PDB entry 7QHE | X-ray diffraction, 2.47 A resolution | chain A

== Chain A ==
Protein: Cholinesterase
Organism: Homo sapiens
Notes: EC 3.1.1.8
Reference sequence: P06276 (CHLE_HUMAN); residues 1-529 here correspond to UniProt positions 29-557 (UniProt number = residue number + 28)
Chain sequence (529 residues; row label = number of the first residue in the row):
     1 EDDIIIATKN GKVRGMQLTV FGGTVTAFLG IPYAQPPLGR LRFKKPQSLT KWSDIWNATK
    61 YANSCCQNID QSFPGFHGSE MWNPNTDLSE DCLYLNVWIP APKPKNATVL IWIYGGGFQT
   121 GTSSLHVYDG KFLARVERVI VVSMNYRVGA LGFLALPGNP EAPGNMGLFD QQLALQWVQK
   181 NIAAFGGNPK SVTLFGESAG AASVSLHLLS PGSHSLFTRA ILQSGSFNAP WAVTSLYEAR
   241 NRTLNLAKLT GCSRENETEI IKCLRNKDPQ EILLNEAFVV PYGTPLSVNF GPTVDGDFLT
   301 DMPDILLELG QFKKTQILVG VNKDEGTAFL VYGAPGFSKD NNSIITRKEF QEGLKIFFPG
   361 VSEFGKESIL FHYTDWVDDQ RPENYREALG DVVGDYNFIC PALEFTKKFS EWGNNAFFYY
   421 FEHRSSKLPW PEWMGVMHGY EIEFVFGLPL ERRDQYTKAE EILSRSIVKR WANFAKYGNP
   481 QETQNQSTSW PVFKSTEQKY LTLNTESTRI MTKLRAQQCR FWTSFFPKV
Disordered / not traced: 1-2
Construct notes: engineered mutation Gln17 (Asn45 in P06276), Gln455 (Asn483 in P06276), Gln481 (Asn509 in P06276), Gln486 (Asn514 in P06276)
UniProt features mapped onto this chain:
  - active site: Ser198 (Acyl-ester intermediate), Glu325 (Charge relay system), His438 (Charge relay system)
  - binding site (tacrine): Trp82, His438
  - binding site (substrate): Gly116, Gly117
  - modified residue: Ser198 (Phosphoserine)
  - glycosylation (N-linked (GlcNAc...) asparagine): Asn57 (complex), Asn106 (complex), Asn241 (complex), Asn256 (complex), Asn341 (complex), Asn485
Disulfides: Cys65-Cys92, Cys252-Cys263, Cys400-Cys519
Covalently attached groups: N-acetylglucosamine (NAG) linked to Asn57, Asn106, Asn256, Asn485; glycan linked to Asn241, Asn341
Residues lining bound ligands: C4I ((3S)-1-[[4-(naphthalen-1-ylcarbamoyl)phenyl]methyl]-N-[3-(1,2,3,4-tetrahydroacridin-9-ylamino)propyl]piperidine-3-carboxamide): Asn68, Ile69, Asp70, Ser72, Gly78, Trp82, Gly115, Gly116, Gly117, Gln119, Thr120, Glu197, Ser198, Trp231, Thr284, Pro285, Leu286, Ser287, Val288, Ala328, Phe329, Tyr332, Asn397, Phe398, Trp430, Met437, His438, Gly439, Tyr440

== Summary ==
Bound to chain A: compound C4I. Covalently linked N-acetylglucosamine: at Asn57, Asn106, Asn256 and Asn485.
Curated annotation (UniProt) lists 3 active-site residues, tacrine-binding residues Trp82 and His438 and
substrate-binding residues Gly116 and Gly117.
Chain A is Cholinesterase (Homo sapiens); the structure, Human Butyrylcholinesterase in complex with
(S)-1-(4-((naphthalen-1-yl)carbamoyl)benzyl)-N-(3-((1,2,3,4-tetrahydroacridin-9-yl)amino)propyl)piperidine-3-carboxamide,
was determined by X-ray diffraction together with 7QHD from the same study.
